5FPP - chains A and B; structure by X-ray diffraction, 2.40 A resolution.

== Chain A (and B) ==
Protein: Acetylcholinesterase
Source organism: Mus musculus
Notes: EC 3.1.1.7; fragment: catalytic domain; chain B of this document is another copy of the same molecule, construct and numbering; everything in this record applies to it too
Reference sequence: P21836 (ACES_MOUSE); residues 1-543 here correspond to UniProt positions 32-574 (UniProt number = residue number + 31)
Amino-acid sequence (548 residues; numbered 1 to 548; the number before each row is that of its first residue):
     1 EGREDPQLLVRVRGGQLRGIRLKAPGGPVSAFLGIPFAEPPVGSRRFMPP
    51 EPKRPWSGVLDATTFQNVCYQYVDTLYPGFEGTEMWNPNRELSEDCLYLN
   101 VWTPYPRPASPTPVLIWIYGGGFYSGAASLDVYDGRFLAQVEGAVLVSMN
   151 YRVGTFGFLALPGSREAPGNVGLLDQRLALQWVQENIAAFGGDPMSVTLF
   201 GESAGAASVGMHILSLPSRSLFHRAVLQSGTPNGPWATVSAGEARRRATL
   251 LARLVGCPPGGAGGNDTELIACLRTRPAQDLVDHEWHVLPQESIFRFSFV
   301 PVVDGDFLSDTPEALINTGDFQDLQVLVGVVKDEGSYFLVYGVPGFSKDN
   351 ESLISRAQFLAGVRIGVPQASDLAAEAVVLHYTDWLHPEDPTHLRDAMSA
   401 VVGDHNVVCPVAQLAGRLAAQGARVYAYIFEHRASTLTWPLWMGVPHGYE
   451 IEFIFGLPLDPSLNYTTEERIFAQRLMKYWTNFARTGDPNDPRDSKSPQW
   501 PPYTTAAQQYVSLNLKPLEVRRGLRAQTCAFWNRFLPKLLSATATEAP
Disordered / not traced: 258-264 (chain B: 1-4, 258-264, 545-548)
Construct notes: expression tag (544-548)
Modified residues: Ser203 (O-[(S)-methyl(1-methylethoxy)phosphoryl]-L-serine; SGB)
Curated features (UniProtKB/Swiss-Prot):
  - active site (Charge relay system): Glu334, His447
  - glycosylation (N-linked (GlcNAc...) asparagine): Asn265, Asn350, Asn464
Disulfides: Cys69-Cys96, Cys257-Cys272, Cys409-Cys529
Covalent attachments: N-acetylglucosamine (NAG) linked to Asn350
Small-molecule neighbours:
  - 2-(2-ethoxyethoxy)ethanol (AE3): His381, Tyr382, Thr383, Asp384, His393, Ala400, Asp404, Arg525, Thr528
  - HI6 (4-(aminocarbonyl)-1-[({2-[(E)-(hydroxyimino)methyl]pyridinium-1-yl}methoxy)methyl]pyridinium): Tyr72, Asp74, Gly121, Gly122, Tyr124, Ser203, Glu285, Trp286, Arg296, Phe297, Ser298, Tyr337, Phe338, Tyr341
From the paper describing this entry:
  - binding site for HI6: Trp86, Tyr124, Glu202, Trp286
  - catalytic residues: His447 (proposed by the authors, not directly observed)

== How chain A and chain B interact ==
Contacting residue pairs - 34 pairs, chain A then chain B:
  Leu373(A) with Phe535(B), hydrophobic; Lys538(B)
  Glu376(A) with Lys538(B), salt bridge
  Ala377(A) with Phe535(B), hydrophobic
  Leu380(A) with Phe535(B), hydrophobic
  His381(A) with Gln527(B)
  Thr383(A) with Gln527(B), hydrogen bond (backbone-side chain)
  Asp384(A) with Gln527(B)
  Trp385(A) with Gln508(B), hydrogen bond (backbone-side chain); Ala526(B); Gln527(B), hydrogen bond (backbone-side chain); Ala530(B); Arg534(B)
  Leu386(A) with Ala506(B); Ala507(B); Gln508(B); Arg522(B)
  His387(A) with Arg522(B)
  Gln508(A) with Trp385(B), hydrogen bond (side chain-backbone); Leu386(B)
  Arg522(A) with Leu386(B); His387(B)
  Gly523(A) with Leu386(B)
  Ala526(A) with Trp385(B)
  Gln527(A) with His381(B); Thr383(B), hydrogen bond (side chain-backbone); Trp385(B), hydrogen bond (side chain-backbone)
  Ala530(A) with Trp385(B)
  Arg534(A) with Leu380(B); Trp385(B)
  Phe535(A) with Ala377(B), hydrophobic; Leu380(B), hydrophobic; Phe535(B), hydrophobic
  Lys538(A) with Glu376(B), salt bridge
Other interface residues (no listed pair), chain A (21 interface residues in all): Ala506, Leu539
Other interface residues (no listed pair), chain B (23 interface residues in all): Leu373, Asp384, Gly523, Leu539, Ala542

== Summary ==
The interface between chain A and chain B involves 21 residues on one side and 23 on the other; the contacts
include 6 hydrogen bonds and 2 salt bridges. Among the polar pairs are Glu376(A)-Lys538(B),
Thr383(A)-Gln527(B) and Trp385(A)-Gln508(B). From the paper: the catalytic residue His447(A); a binding site
for HI6 at Trp86(A), Tyr124(A) and Glu202(A) among others.
Chain A and chain B are both Acetylcholinesterase (Mus musculus); the structure, Structure of a pre-reaction
ternary complex between sarin- acetylcholinesterase and HI-6, was determined by X-ray diffraction, deposited
together with 5FPQ.
